Entry 3ZU8 (X-ray diffraction, 1.80 A resolution); this record covers chain A.

# Chain A
Molecule: Cellulosomal scaffoldin
Organism: Acetivibrio cellulolyticus
Reference sequence: Q9RPL0 (Q9RPL0_9FIRM); residues 5-153 here correspond to UniProt positions 973-1121 (UniProt number = residue number + 968)
Sequence (153 residues; each row starts with the number of its first residue):
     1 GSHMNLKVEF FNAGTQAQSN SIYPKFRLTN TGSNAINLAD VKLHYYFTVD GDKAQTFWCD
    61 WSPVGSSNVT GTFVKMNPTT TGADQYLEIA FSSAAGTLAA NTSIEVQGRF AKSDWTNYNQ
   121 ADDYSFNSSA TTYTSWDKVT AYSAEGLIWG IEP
Differences from the reference sequence: expression tag (1-4)
Ion coordination: Ni2+: H3, E145; Ca2+: T48, D50, N119, D122, D123
What the authors report for this chain:
  - Ni2+ coordination: G1, S2, H3

# Summary
H3 and E145 coordinate Ni2+. The Ca2+ site is built by T48, D50, N119, D122 and D123. The paper reports Ni2+
coordination by G1, S2 and H3.
Chain A is Cellulosomal scaffoldin (Acetivibrio cellulolyticus); the structure, Structure of CBM3B of major
scaffoldin subunit scaa from acetivibrio cellulolyticus, was determined by X-ray diffraction, deposited
together with 3ZQW and 3ZUC.
